Entry 6WZ5 (electron microscopy, 2.20 A resolution); this record covers chains E and I of the 10 polymer chains in the assembly.

== Chain E ==
Protein: Histone H3.2
Source organism: Xenopus laevis
UniProt: P84233 (H32_XENLA); residues 1-135 here correspond to UniProt positions 2-136 (UniProt number = residue number + 1)
Amino-acid sequence (135 residues; numbered 1 to 135; the number before each row is that of its first residue):
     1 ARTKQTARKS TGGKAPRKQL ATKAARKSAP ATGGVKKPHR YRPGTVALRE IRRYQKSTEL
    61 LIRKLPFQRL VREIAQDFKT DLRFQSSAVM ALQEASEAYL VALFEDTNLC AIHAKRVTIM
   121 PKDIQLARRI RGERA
Not modelled in the structure: 1-36, 135
Sequence notes: variant Ala102 (Gly103 in P84233)
Swiss-Prot annotation at these positions:
  - modified residue: Arg2 (Asymmetric dimethylarginine), Thr3 (Phosphothreonine), Lys4 (Allysine), Gln5 (5-glutamyl dopamine), Thr6 (Phosphothreonine), Arg8 (Citrulline), Lys9 (N6,N6,N6-trimethyllysine), Ser10 (ADP-ribosylserine), Thr11 (Phosphothreonine), Lys14 (N6-(2-hydroxyisobutyryl)lysine), Arg17 (Asymmetric dimethylarginine), Lys18 (N6-(2-hydroxyisobutyryl)lysine), Lys23 (N6-(2-hydroxyisobutyryl)lysine), Arg26 (Citrulline), Lys27 (N6,N6,N6-trimethyllysine), Ser28 (ADP-ribosylserine), Lys36 (N6,N6,N6-trimethyllysine), Lys37 (N6-methyllysine), Tyr41 (Phosphotyrosine), Lys56 (N6,N6,N6-trimethyllysine) and 8 more in UniProt
  - lipidation: Cys110 (S-palmitoyl cysteine)

== Chain I ==
Molecule: 167-nt DNA strand
Source organism: synthetic construct
Sequence (167 nucleotides; row label = number of the first residue in the row; numbers below 1 keep their minus sign (DC-83 is residue -83)):
   -83 CAATACATGC ACAGGATGTA TATATCTGAC ACGTGCCTGG AGACTAGGGA GTAATCCCCT
   -23 TGGCGGTTAA AACGCGGGGG ACAGCGCGTA CGTGCGTTTA AGCGGTGCTA GAGCTGTCTA
    37 CGACCAATTG AGCGGCCTCG GCACCGGGAT TCTCCAGGGC ATCATAG
Not modelled in the structure: -83 to -77, 77-83

== Chain E / chain I interface ==
Pairs across the interface (28):
  His39(E) with DT-67(I), sugar contact; DG10(I), sugar contact
  Arg40(E) with DG8(I), base contact; DT9(I), hydrogen bond to the base; DG10(I), hydrogen bond to the sugar
  Tyr41(E) with DT-67(I), sugar contact; DG-66(I), sugar contact; DT9(I), sugar contact; DG10(I), hydrogen bond to the phosphate
  Arg42(E) with DT9(I), sugar contact
  Pro43(E) with DG8(I), phosphate contact; DT9(I), sugar contact
  Gly44(E) with DG8(I), phosphate contact; DT9(I), hydrogen bond to the phosphate
  Thr45(E) with DT9(I), phosphate contact
  Val46(E) with DT9(I), hydrogen bond to the phosphate; DG10(I), phosphate contact
  Ala47(E) with DT9(I), hydrogen bond to the phosphate
  Arg49(E) with DG-66(I), phosphate contact; DT-65(I), salt bridge to the phosphate
  Arg63(E) with DA17(I), phosphate contact; DG18(I), salt bridge to the phosphate
  Lys64(E) with DG18(I), hydrogen bond to the phosphate
  Leu65(E) with DA17(I), sugar contact; DG18(I), hydrogen bond to the phosphate
  Pro66(E) with DA17(I), phosphate contact
  Arg69(E) with DA17(I), salt bridge to the phosphate
  Arg83(E) with DG27(I), sugar contact
Other interface residues (no listed pair), chain E (17 interface residues in all): Glu50
Other interface residues (no listed pair), chain I (11 interface residues in all): DA-68, DA26

== Summary ==
Chain E and chain I form an interface of 17 and 11 residues respectively, with 8 hydrogen bonds and 3 salt
bridges. Polar pairs include Arg40(E)-DT9(I), Arg40(E)-DG10(I) and Tyr41(E)-DG10(I).
Chain E is Histone H3.2 (Xenopus laevis) and chain I is a 167-nt DNA strand (synthetic construct); the
structure, Bridging of double-strand DNA break activates PARP2/HPF1 to modify chromatin, was determined by
electron microscopy together with 6WZ9, 6X0L, 6X0M and 6X0N from the same study.
